1XPX - chains C and A of the 3 polymer chains in the assembly; structure by X-ray diffraction, 2.80 A resolution.

== Chain C ==
Molecule: 10-nt DNA strand
Sequence (10 nucleotides; row label = number of the first residue in the row):
   404 CAGGCATGCT

== Chain A ==
Name: Protein prospero
Organism: Drosophila melanogaster
Notes: fragment: homeo-prospero domain (residues 1245-1401)
UniProt: P29617 (PROS_DROME); numbering as in UniProt (aligned over 1241-1403)
Chain sequence (163 residues; numbered 1241 to 1403; the number before each row is that of its first residue):
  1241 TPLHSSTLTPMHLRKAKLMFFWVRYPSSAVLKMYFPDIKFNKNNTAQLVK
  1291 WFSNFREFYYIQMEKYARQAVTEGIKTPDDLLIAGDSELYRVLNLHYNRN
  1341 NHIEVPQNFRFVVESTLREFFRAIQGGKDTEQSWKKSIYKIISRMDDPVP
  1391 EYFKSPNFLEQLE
Unresolved in the structure: 1241-1244, 1314-1326, 1402-1403
From the paper describing this entry:
  - binding site for the 10-nt DNA strand (chain C): Gln1287, Lys1290, Trp1291, Asn1294, Arg1339
  - specificity-determining residues: Lys1290, Asn1294
  - binding site for the 10-nt DNA strand: Lys1282, Lys1376
  - conformationally variable residues (order/disorder transition): Asn1397 to Gln1401

== Interface between chain C and chain A ==
Pairs across the interface - 8 pairs, chain C then chain A:
  DC404(C) - Leu1253(A)  sugar contact
  DC404(C) - Asn1294(A)  hydrogen bond to the phosphate
  DA405(C) - Gln1287(A)  hydrogen bond to the phosphate
  DA405(C) - Lys1290(A)  base contact
  DA405(C) - Trp1291(A)  hydrogen bond to the phosphate
  DA405(C) - Asn1294(A)  hydrogen bond to the base
  DG406(C) - Lys1290(A)  hydrogen bond to the base
  DG407(C) - Lys1290(A)  hydrogen bond to the base
Also at the interface, not in a pair above, chain A (6 interface residues in all): Phe1295

== Overview ==
4 residues of chain C face 6 of chain A across their interface, with 6 hydrogen bonds. Polar contacts include
DA405(C)-Asn1294(A), DG406(C)-Lys1290(A) and DG407(C)-Lys1290(A). From the paper: a binding site for the 10-nt
DNA strand (chain C) at Gln1287(A), Lys1290(A) and Trp1291(A) among others; a binding site for the 10-nt DNA
strand at Lys1282(A) and Lys1376(A).
Here chain C is a 10-nt DNA strand and chain A is Protein prospero (Drosophila melanogaster). Entry 1XPX
(Structural basis of prospero-DNA interaction; implications for transcription regulation in developing cells)
was determined by X-ray diffraction.
